PDB entry 5VU6 | X-ray diffraction, 3.00 A resolution | chains A and T of the 3 polymer chains in the assembly

Chain A:
Molecule: DNA polymerase
Organism: Thermococcus kodakarensis
Notes: EC 2.7.7.7
UniProtKB: D0VWU9 (D0VWU9_THEKO); residue numbers follow UniProt; this construct covers 1-774
Chain sequence (774 residues; each row starts with the number of its first residue):
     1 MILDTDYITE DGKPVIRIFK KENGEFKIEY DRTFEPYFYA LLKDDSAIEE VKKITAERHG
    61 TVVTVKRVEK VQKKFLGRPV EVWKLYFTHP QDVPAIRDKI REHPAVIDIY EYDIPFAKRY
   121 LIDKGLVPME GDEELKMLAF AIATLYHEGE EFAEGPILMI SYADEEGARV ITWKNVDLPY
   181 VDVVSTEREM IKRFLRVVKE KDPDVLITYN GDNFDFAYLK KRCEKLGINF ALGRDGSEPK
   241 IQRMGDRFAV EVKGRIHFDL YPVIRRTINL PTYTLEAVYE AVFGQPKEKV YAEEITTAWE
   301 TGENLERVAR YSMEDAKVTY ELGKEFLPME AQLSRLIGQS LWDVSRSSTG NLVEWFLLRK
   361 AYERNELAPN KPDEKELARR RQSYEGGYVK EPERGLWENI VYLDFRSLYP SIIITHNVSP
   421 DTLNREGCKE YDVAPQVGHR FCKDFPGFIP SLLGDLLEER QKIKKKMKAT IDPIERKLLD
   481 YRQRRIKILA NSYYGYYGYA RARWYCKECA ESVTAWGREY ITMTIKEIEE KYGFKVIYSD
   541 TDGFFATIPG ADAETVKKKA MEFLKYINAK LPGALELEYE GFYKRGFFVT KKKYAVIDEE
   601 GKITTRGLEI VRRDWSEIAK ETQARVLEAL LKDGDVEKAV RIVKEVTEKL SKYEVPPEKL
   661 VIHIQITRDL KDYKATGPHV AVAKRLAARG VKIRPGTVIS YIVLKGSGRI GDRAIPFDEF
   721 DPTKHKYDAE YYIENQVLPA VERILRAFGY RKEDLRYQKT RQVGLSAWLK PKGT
Disordered / not traced: 757-774
Construct notes: engineered mutation Ala-141 (Asp in D0VWU9), Ala-143 (Glu in D0VWU9), His-147 (Glu in D0VWU9), Arg-485 (Ala in D0VWU9), Lys-584 (Glu in D0VWU9), Ile-664 (Glu in D0VWU9)
Disulfide bonds: Cys-428/Cys-442
Reported in the primary citation:
  - conformationally variable residues (helix shift): Arg-485
  - binding site for DNA template (chain T): Lys-591 to Tyr-594
  - catalytic residues: Asp-404, Asp-540, Asp-542 (by similarity / conservation)
  - mutagenesis - A485R, E664I: increased catalytic activity (TNA synthesis activity) (citing earlier work)

Chain T:
Molecule: DNA template
Sequence (16 nucleotides; numbered 1 to 16; the number before each row is that of its first residue):
     1 AAATTCGCAG TTCGCG
Disordered / not traced: 1-2

Interface between chain A and chain T:
Contacting residue pairs (45):
  Arg-266(A) with DA3(T), salt bridge to the phosphate
  Ser-348(A) with DA3(T), hydrogen bond to the phosphate; DT4(T), hydrogen bond to the phosphate
  Thr-349(A) with DT4(T), hydrogen bond to the phosphate
  Gly-350(A) with DT4(T), hydrogen bond to the phosphate
  Ser-383(A) with DC6(T), hydrogen bond to the phosphate
  Tyr-384(A) with DT5(T), sugar contact; DC6(T), sugar contact; DG7(T), phosphate contact
  Glu-385(A) with DC6(T), phosphate contact; DG7(T), phosphate contact
  Gly-386(A) with DC6(T), hydrogen bond to the phosphate; DG7(T), hydrogen bond to the phosphate
  Gly-387(A) with DG7(T), sugar contact
  Val-389(A) with DG7(T), phosphate contact; DC8(T), phosphate contact
  Tyr-494(A) with DT5(T), base contact
  Gly-495(A) with DT4(T), base contact; DT5(T), sugar contact
  Gly-498(A) with DT5(T), sugar contact
  Tyr-499(A) with DA3(T), base contact; DT4(T), phosphate contact; DT5(T), phosphate contact
  Arg-501(A) with DA3(T), base contact
  Thr-590(A) with DA9(T), phosphate contact
  Lys-591(A) with DC8(T), salt bridge to the phosphate; DA9(T), sugar contact
  Lys-592(A) with DG7(T), base contact; DC8(T), sugar contact
  Lys-593(A) with DA9(T), hydrogen bond to the phosphate; DG10(T), salt bridge to the phosphate
  Trp-615(A) with DT11(T), sugar contact
  Thr-676(A) with DC13(T), sugar contact
  Pro-678(A) with DT12(T), phosphate contact; DC13(T), phosphate contact
  Arg-709(A) with DC13(T), phosphate contact; DG14(T), salt bridge to the phosphate
  Ile-710(A) with DT12(T), phosphate contact; DC13(T), hydrogen bond to the phosphate
  Gly-711(A) with DC13(T), hydrogen bond to the phosphate
  Tyr-731(A) with DT12(T), hydrogen bond to the phosphate
  Asn-735(A) with DT12(T), hydrogen bond to the phosphate
  Pro-739(A) with DT11(T), phosphate contact
  Arg-743(A) with DG10(T), salt bridge to the phosphate; DT11(T), salt bridge to the phosphate
Also at the interface, not in a pair above, chain A (35 interface residues in all): Arg-346, Asn-351, Tyr-496, Ala-500, Glu-609, Gly-677

In short:
The interface between chain A and chain T involves 35 residues on one side and 12 on the other, with 12
hydrogen bonds and 6 salt bridges. Polar pairs include Ser-348(A)/DA3(T), Ser-348(A)/DT4(T) and
Thr-349(A)/DT4(T). The paper reports catalytic residues Asp-404(A), Asp-540(A) and Asp-542(A); A485R and E664I
of chain A increase catalytic activity (TNA synthesis activity).
Chain A is DNA polymerase (Thermococcus kodakarensis) and chain T is DNA template; the structure, TNA
polymerase binary complex with primer/template duplex, was determined by X-ray diffraction (same publication
as 5VU5, 5VU7, 5VU8 and 5VU9).
